Entry 1PN3 (X-ray diffraction, 2.80 A resolution); this record covers chains A and C.

== Chain A ==
Protein: Glycosyltransferase gtfa
Organism: Amycolatopsis orientalis
UniProtKB: P96558 (P96558_AMYOR); numbering as in UniProt (aligned over 1-396)
Amino-acid sequence (404 residues; row label = number of the first residue in the row):
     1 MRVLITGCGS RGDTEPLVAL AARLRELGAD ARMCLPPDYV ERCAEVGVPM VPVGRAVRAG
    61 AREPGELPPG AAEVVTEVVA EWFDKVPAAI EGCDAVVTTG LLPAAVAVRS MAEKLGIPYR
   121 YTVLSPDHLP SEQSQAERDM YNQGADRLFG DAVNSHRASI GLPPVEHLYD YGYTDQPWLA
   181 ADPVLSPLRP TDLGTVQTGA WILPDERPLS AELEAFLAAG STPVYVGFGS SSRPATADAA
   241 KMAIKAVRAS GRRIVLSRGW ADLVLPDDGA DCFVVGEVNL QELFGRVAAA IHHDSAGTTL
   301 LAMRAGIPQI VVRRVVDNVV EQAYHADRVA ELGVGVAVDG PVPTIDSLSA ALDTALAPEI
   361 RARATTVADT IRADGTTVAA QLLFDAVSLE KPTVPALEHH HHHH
Disordered / not traced: 392-404
Construct notes: expression tag (397-404)
Ligand contacts:
  - beta-D-glucopyranose (BGC): His-128, Gln-133, Glu-137, Tyr-141
  - thymidine-5'-diphosphate (TYD): Ser-10, Arg-11, Gly-12, Glu-15, Arg-207, Gly-229, Ser-230, Gly-276, Glu-277, Val-278, Leu-280, His-293, Ser-295, Ala-296, Gly-297, Thr-298, Leu-301
Curated features (UniProtKB/Swiss-Prot):
  - binding site (dTDP-beta-L-4-epi-vancosamine): Ser-10 to Gly-12, Arg-207, Ser-230, Glu-277, Val-278, His-293 to Thr-298
  - binding site (devancoaminyl-vancomycin): Asp-127, Gln-133, Tyr-141, Tyr-169
What the authors report for this chain:
  - binding site for beta-D-glucopyranose: His-128 to Tyr-141
  - binding site for thymidine-5'-diphosphate: Ser-10, Arg-11, Gly-12, Arg-207, Ser-230, Glu-277, Leu-280, His-293, Ser-295, Gly-297, Thr-298
  - contacts within the chain: Arg-11/Glu-277 (salt bridge), Glu-45/Arg-207 (salt bridge), Arg-11/Ser-230 (hydrogen bond), Gly-259/Asp-262 (backbone contact)
  - catalytic residues: Ser-10, Asp-13, His-293 (proposed by the authors, not directly observed)

== Chain C ==
Protein: Desvancosaminyl vancomycin
Organism: Amycolatopsis orientalis
Amino-acid sequence (7 residues; numbered 1 to 7; the number before each row is that of its first residue):
     1 XXNGGYX
Glycans and other covalent adducts: covalent link OMZ_2/Gly-4; covalent link Gly-4/Tyr-6; beta-D-glucopyranose (BGC) linked to Gly-4; covalent link Gly-5/3FG_7
Modified / non-standard residues: MLU (N-methyl-D-leucine) at position 1, OMZ ((betaR)-3-CHLORO-BETA-HYDROXY-D-TYROSINE) at position 2, 3FG ((2S)-amino(3,5-dihydroxyphenyl)ethanoic acid) at position 7; Gly-4, Gly-5 ((2R)-amino(4-hydroxyphenyl)ethanoic acid; GHP); Tyr-6 ((betaR)-3-chloro-beta-hydroxy-L-tyrosine; OMY)

== Interface between chain A and chain C ==
Contacting residue pairs (33):
  Cys-8(A) / Gly-5(C)
  Gly-9(A) / Tyr-6(C)
  Ser-10(A) / Tyr-6(C)  hydrogen bond (backbone-backbone)
  Asp-13(A) / Gly-5(C)
  Asp-13(A) / Tyr-6(C)  hydrogen bond (side chain-backbone)
  Val-57(A) / Gly-5(C)
  Pro-68(A) / Gly-5(C)
  Pro-68(A) / 3FG_7(C)
  Pro-69(A) / Gly-5(C)
  Gly-70(A) / Asn-3(C)  hydrogen bond (backbone-side chain)
  Gly-70(A) / Gly-5(C)
  Gly-70(A) / 3FG_7(C)
  Ala-71(A) / 3FG_7(C)
  Val-75(A) / Asn-3(C)
  Gly-100(A) / Gly-5(C)
  Leu-101(A) / Asn-3(C)
  Leu-101(A) / Gly-5(C)
  Leu-102(A) / OMZ_2(C)
  Leu-102(A) / Asn-3(C)  hydrogen bond (backbone-backbone)
  Pro-103(A) / Asn-3(C)
  His-128(A) / Gly-4(C)
  His-128(A) / Tyr-6(C)
  Met-140(A) / OMZ_2(C)
  Tyr-141(A) / OMZ_2(C)
  Gly-144(A) / MLU_1(C)
  Gly-144(A) / OMZ_2(C)
  Ala-145(A) / OMZ_2(C)
  Phe-149(A) / OMZ_2(C)
  Tyr-169(A) / OMZ_2(C)
  Tyr-173(A) / OMZ_2(C)
  Tyr-173(A) / Gly-4(C)
  Ser-230(A) / 3FG_7(C)
  Trp-260(A) / 3FG_7(C)
Also at the interface, not in a pair above, chain A (25 interface residues in all): Ala-72
The authors on this interface:
  - residue pairs: Gly-70(A)/Asn-3(C) (backbone contact)
  - interface residues, chain A: Ser-10(A), Asp-13(A), Val-57(A), Pro-68(A), Pro-69(A), Gly-70(A), Ala-71(A), Leu-101(A), Leu-102(A), Pro-103(A), Tyr-141(A), Gly-144(A), Ala-145(A), Phe-149(A)

== In short ==
25 residues of chain A face 7 of chain C across their interface; the contacts include 4 hydrogen bonds. Among
the polar pairs are Asp-13(A)/Tyr-6(C), Gly-70(A)/Asn-3(C) and Ser-10(A)/Tyr-6(C). The authors report a
backbone contact between Gly-70(A) and Asn-3(C). From the paper: catalytic residues Ser-10(A), Asp-13(A) and
His-293(A); a binding site for thymidine-5'-diphosphate at Ser-10(A), Arg-11(A) and Gly-12(A) among others.
Chain A is Glycosyltransferase gtfa and chain C is Desvancosaminyl vancomycin, both from Amycolatopsis
orientalis; the structure, Crystal Structure of TDP-epi-Vancosaminyltransferase GtfA in complexes with TDP and
the acceptor substrate DVV, was determined by X-ray diffraction (same publication as 1PNV).
